PDB entry 5YX2 | X-ray diffraction, 2.65 A resolution | chains A and B of the 6 polymer chains in the assembly

== Chain A ==
Name: DNA (cytosine-5)-methyltransferase 3A
From: Homo sapiens
Notes: EC 2.1.1.37
UniProtKB: Q9Y6K1 (DNM3A_HUMAN); numbering as in UniProt (aligned over 628-912)
Sequence (285 residues; row label = number of the first residue in the row):
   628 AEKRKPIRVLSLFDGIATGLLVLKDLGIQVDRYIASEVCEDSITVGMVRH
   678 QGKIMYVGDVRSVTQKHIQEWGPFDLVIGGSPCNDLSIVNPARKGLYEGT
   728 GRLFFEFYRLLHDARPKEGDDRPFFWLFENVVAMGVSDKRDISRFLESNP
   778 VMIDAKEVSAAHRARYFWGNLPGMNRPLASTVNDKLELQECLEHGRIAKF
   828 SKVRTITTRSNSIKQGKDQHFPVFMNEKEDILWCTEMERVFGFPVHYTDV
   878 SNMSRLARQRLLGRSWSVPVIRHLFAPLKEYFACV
Ligand contacts: S-adenosylhomocysteine (SAH): F640, D641, G642, I643, T645, S663, E664, V665, C666, S669, G685, D686, V687, R688, G707, S708, P709, L730, R891, S892, W893
Curated features (UniProtKB/Swiss-Prot):
  - active site: C710
  - binding site (S-adenosyl-L-methionine): D641 to T645, E664, D686 to R688, R891 to W893
  - modified residue: C710 (S-methylcysteine)
  - natural variant: L648 (L648P: In TBRS), G699 (G699D: In a patient with chronic myelomonocytic leukemia), P700 (P700L: In TBRS), F731 (deletion: In a patient with chronic myelomonocytic leukemia), R749 (R749C: In TBRS), R771 (R771Q: In TBRS; uncertain significance), V778 (V778G: In TBRS; uncertain significance), N838 (N838D: In TBRS), R882 (R882C: In TBRS and AML; R882H: In TBRS and AML; R882P: In a patient with chronic myelomonocytic leukemia), F902 (F902S: In TBRS), P904 (P904L: In TBRS)
  - mutagenesis: F732 (F732A: Loss of activity due to the incapacity to bind the regulatory subunit DNMT3L)
What the authors report for this chain:
  - catalytic residues: C710
  - binding site for the 25-nt DNA strand: C710, N711, S714, I715, P718, E756, R790, R792, R831 to F848
  - conformationally variable residues (loop rearrangement, order/disorder transition): G707 to K721, R831 to F848
  - specificity-determining residues: R836
  - binding site for the 25-nt DNA strand: V716, N838, K841, S881, R882, L883, R887
  - mutagenesis - R836A (5.2- and 4.2-fold): increased catalytic activity on CpA
  - mutagenesis - R836A (4.2-fold): increased catalytic activity on CpT
  - mutagenesis - R836A: unchanged catalytic activity on CpG
  - mutagenesis - V716G: abolished catalytic activity
  - disease-associated variants - V716D, P718L, R792H, T835M, R836W, N838D, K841E: decreased catalytic activity
  - self-association interface (contacts with another copy of this molecule): R882

== Chain B ==
Name: DNA (cytosine-5)-methyltransferase 3-like
From: Homo sapiens
UniProtKB: Q9UJW3 (DNM3L_HUMAN); numbering as in UniProt (aligned over 178-385)
Sequence (208 residues; row label = number of the first residue in the row):
   178 MFETVPVWRRQPVRVLSLFEDIKKELTSLGFLESGSDPGQLKHVVDVTDT
   228 VRKDVEEWGPFDLVYGATPPLGHTCDRPPSWYLFQFHRLLQYARPKPGSP
   278 RPFFWMFVDNLVLNKEDLDVASRFLEMEPVTIPDVHGGSLQNAVRVWSNI
   328 PAIRSRHWALVSEEELSLLAQNKQSSKLAAKWPTKLVKNCFLPLREYFKY
   378 FSTELTSS
Not modelled in the structure: 214-216, 313-316, 354-360, 380-385
Curated features (UniProtKB/Swiss-Prot):
  - mutagenesis: F261 (F261A: Loss of binding to DNMT3A)

== Interface between chain A and chain B ==
Contacting residue pairs (34; chain A residue first):
  R688(A) with R300(B), hydrogen bond (backbone-side chain)
  Q692(A) with E303(B)
  Y724(A) with P255(B), hydrophobic; S257(B), hydrogen bond (backbone-side chain); W258(B); F261(B), hydrophobic; Q262(B)
  E725(A) with P255(B)
  R729(A) with S257(B), hydrogen bond; D294(B), salt bridge; V297(B)
  F732(A) with F261(B), hydrophobic; F301(B)
  E733(A) with R300(B), salt bridge; F301(B)
  Y735(A) with H264(B), hydrogen bond; R265(B); Q268(B)
  R736(A) with R300(B); F301(B)
  H739(A) with Q268(B), hydrogen bond
  E745(A) with P274(B)
  R767(A) with T225(B)
  D768(A) with T225(B)
  R771(A) with T225(B); D226(B), salt bridge; V228(B); R265(B); Y269(B), hydrogen bond (backbone-side chain)
  F772(A) with F261(B); Q262(B); R265(B)
  E774(A) with R229(B), salt bridge; Y269(B)
Also at the interface, not in a pair above, chain B (22 interface residues in all): T227, R254, P256

== Overview ==
16 residues of chain A and 22 residues of chain B are in contact, with 6 hydrogen bonds and 4 salt bridges.
Polar pairs include R729(A)-D294(B), E733(A)-R300(B) and R771(A)-D226(B). The paper reports the catalytic
residue C710(A); V716D, P718L and R792H of chain A, among others, reduce catalytic activity; 9 substitutions
were tested in all.
Here chain A is DNA (cytosine-5)-methyltransferase 3A and chain B is DNA (cytosine-5)-methyltransferase
3-like, both from Homo sapiens. Entry 5YX2 (Crystal structure of DNMT3A-DNMT3L in complex with DNA containing
two CpG sites) was determined by X-ray diffraction, deposited together with 6BRR and 6F57.
